Entry 3UVV (X-ray diffraction, 2.95 A resolution); this record covers chains A and B.

== Chain A ==
Molecule: Thyroid hormone receptor alpha
Organism: Gallus gallus
Notes: fragment: ligand binding domain
Reference sequence: P04625 (THA_CHICK); residues 148-408 here = UniProt positions 148-408
Chain sequence (265 residues; each row starts with the number of its first residue):
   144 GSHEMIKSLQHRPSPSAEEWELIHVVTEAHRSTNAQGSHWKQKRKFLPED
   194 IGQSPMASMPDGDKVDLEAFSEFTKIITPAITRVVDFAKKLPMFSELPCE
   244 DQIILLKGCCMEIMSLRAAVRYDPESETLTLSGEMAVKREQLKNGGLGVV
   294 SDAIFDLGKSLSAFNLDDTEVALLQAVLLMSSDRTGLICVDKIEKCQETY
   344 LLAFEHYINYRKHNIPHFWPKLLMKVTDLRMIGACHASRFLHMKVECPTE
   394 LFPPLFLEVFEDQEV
Unresolved in the structure: 144-146, 195-202, 205, 406-408
Construct notes: expression tag (144-147)
Ligand contacts: 3,5,3'triiodothyronine (T3): Phe213, Phe216, Ile219, Ile220, Ala223, Arg226, Met254, Met257, Ser258, Arg260, Ala261, Arg264, Thr273, Leu274, Ser275, Gly276, Leu285, Gly288, Gly289, Leu290, Ile297, His379, Met386, Phe399
What the authors report for this chain:
  - binding site for 3,5,3'triiodothyronine: Leu285 to Leu290
  - mutagenesis - M148K/I149K: unchanged signaling

== Chain B ==
Molecule: Retinoic acid receptor RXR-alpha
Organism: Homo sapiens
Notes: fragment: ligand binding domain
Reference sequence: P19793 (RXRA_HUMAN); residues 225-462 here = UniProt positions 225-462
Chain sequence (244 residues; row label = number of the first residue in the row):
   221 MKKGSANEDMPVERILEAELAVEPKTETYVEANMGLNPSSPNDPVTNICQ
   271 AADKQLFTLVEWAKRIPHFSELPLDDQVILLRAGWNELLIASFSHRSIAV
   321 KDGILLATGLHVHRNSAHSAGVGAIFDRVLTELVSKMRDMQMDKTELGCL
   371 RAIVLFNPDSKGLSNPAEVEALREKVYASLEAYCKHKYPEQPGRFAKLLL
   421 RLPALRSIGLKCLEHLFFFKLIGDTPIDTFLMEMLEAPHQMTMT
Unresolved in the structure: 221-226, 247-260, 459-464
Construct notes: expression tag (221-224, 463-464)
Curated features (UniProtKB/Swiss-Prot):
  - region: Arg348 to Gly368 (Required for nuclear export)
  - binding site (9-cis-retinoate): Arg316, Ala327
  - binding site (all-trans-retinoate): Arg316, Ala327
  - modified residue (Phosphoserine): Ser259, Ser260
  - mutagenesis: Val280 (V280A: Abolished ubiquitination and degradation by UBR5), Glu352 to Thr462 (No impact on acetylation by EP300), Met357 to Met360 (Abolishes nuclear export), Leu418 to Leu430 (Abolishes nuclear localization), Glu434 (E434N/Q/K/A: As a heterodimer with NR1H4, impairs interaction with coactivator NCOA1. Impairs transcriptional activity)
Ligand contacts: (9cis)-retinoic acid (9CR): Ile268, Ala271, Ala272, Gln275, Trp305, Asn306, Leu309, Phe313, Arg316, Leu325, Leu326, Ala327, Val342, Ile345, Cys432, His435, Leu436, Phe439

== How chain A and chain B interact ==
Pairs across the interface - 28 pairs, chain A then chain B:
  Ser325(A) - Lys356(B)
  Asp326(A) - Glu352(B)
  Asp326(A) - Arg421(B)  salt bridge
  Asp326(A) - Ala424(B)
  Val333(A) - Lys356(B)
  Glu337(A) - Lys356(B)  salt bridge
  Glu337(A) - Lys417(B)  salt bridge
  Gln340(A) - Leu420(B)
  Glu341(A) - Lys417(B)  salt bridge
  Leu344(A) - Leu420(B)  hydrophobic
  Leu345(A) - Pro412(B)  hydrophobic
  Glu348(A) - Glu401(B)
  Glu348(A) - Pro412(B)
  His360(A) - Glu394(B)
  Trp362(A) - Ala416(B)  hydrophobic
  Pro363(A) - Tyr397(B)  hydrophobic
  Pro363(A) - Leu419(B)  hydrophobic
  Lys364(A) - Glu394(B)  salt bridge
  Leu366(A) - Ala416(B)  hydrophobic
  Leu366(A) - Leu420(B)  hydrophobic
  Met367(A) - Tyr397(B)
  Met367(A) - Leu419(B)  hydrophobic
  Met367(A) - Leu422(B)  hydrophobic
  Val369(A) - Leu420(B)  hydrophobic
  Val369(A) - Pro423(B)  hydrophobic
  Thr370(A) - Pro423(B)
  Thr370(A) - Arg426(B)
  Met374(A) - Leu430(B)  hydrophobic
Also at the interface, not in a pair above, chain A (20 interface residues in all): Val320, Arg373
Also at the interface, not in a pair above, chain B (23 interface residues in all): Ile373, Glu390, Ala398, Lys405, Gly413, Phe415, Ser427

== In short ==
Chain A and chain B form an interface of 20 and 23 residues respectively, with 5 salt bridges. Polar contacts
include Asp326(A)-Arg421(B), Glu337(A)-Lys356(B) and Glu337(A)-Lys417(B). Bound to chain A:
3,5,3'triiodothyronine. Ligands of chain B: (9cis)-retinoic acid. The paper reports a binding site for
3,5,3'triiodothyronine at Leu285(A); M148K/I149K of chain A leave signaling unchanged.
Chain A is Thyroid hormone receptor alpha (Gallus gallus) and chain B is Retinoic acid receptor RXR-alpha
(Homo sapiens); the structure, Crystal Structure of the ligand binding domains of the thyroid
receptor:retinoid X receptor complexed with 3,3',5 ..., was determined by X-ray diffraction.
